PDB entry 2VOJ | X-ray diffraction, 2.60 A resolution | chains A and E of the 3 polymer chains in the assembly

== Chain A (and E) ==
Name: Alanine dehydrogenase
Organism: Mycobacterium tuberculosis
Notes: EC 1.4.1.1; chain E of this document is another copy of the same molecule, construct and numbering; everything in this record applies to it too
Reference sequence: P30234 (DHA_MYCTU); residues 1-371 here = UniProt positions 1-371
Sequence (371 residues; each row starts with the number of its first residue):
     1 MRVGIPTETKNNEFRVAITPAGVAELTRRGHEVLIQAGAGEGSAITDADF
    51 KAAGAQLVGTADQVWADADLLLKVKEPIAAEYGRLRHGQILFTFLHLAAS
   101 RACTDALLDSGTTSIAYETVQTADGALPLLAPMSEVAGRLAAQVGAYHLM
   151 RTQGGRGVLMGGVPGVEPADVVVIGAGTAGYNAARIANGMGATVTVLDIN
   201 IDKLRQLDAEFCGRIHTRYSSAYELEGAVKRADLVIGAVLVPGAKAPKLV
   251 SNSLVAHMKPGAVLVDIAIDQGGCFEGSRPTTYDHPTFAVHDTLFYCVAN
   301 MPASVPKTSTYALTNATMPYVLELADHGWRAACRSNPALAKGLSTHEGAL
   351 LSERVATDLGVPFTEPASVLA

== Interface between chain A and chain E ==
Contacting residue pairs (12; chain A residue first):
  Ile-201(A) with Asn-315(E); Ala-316(E), hydrophobic
  Arg-205(A) with Ala-131(E); Glu-135(E), salt bridge
  Asp-208(A) with Arg-139(E), salt bridge; Arg-185(E), salt bridge
  Ala-209(A) with Tyr-181(E); Arg-185(E); Glu-210(E)
  Cys-212(A) with Arg-185(E), hydrogen bond (backbone-side chain)
  Gly-213(A) with Arg-185(E)
  Tyr-219(A) with Asn-315(E)
Other interface residues (no listed pair), chain E (11 interface residues in all): Pro-128, Pro-132, Phe-211

== Overview ==
Chain A and chain E form an interface of 7 and 11 residues respectively; the contacts include 1 hydrogen bond
and 3 salt bridges. Polar pairs include Arg-205(A)/Glu-135(E), Asp-208(A)/Arg-139(E) and
Asp-208(A)/Arg-185(E).
Chain A and chain E are both Alanine dehydrogenase (Mycobacterium tuberculosis); the structure, Ternary
complex of M. tuberculosis Rv2780 with NAD and pyruvate, was determined by X-ray diffraction (same publication
as 2VOE).
